PDB entry 5LXU | X-ray diffraction, 2.14 A resolution | chains A and B of the 3 polymer chains in the assembly

# Chain A
Protein: Transcription factor LUX
From: Arabidopsis thaliana
UniProtKB: Q9SNB4 (PCL1_ARATH); numbering as in UniProt (aligned over 144-200)
Amino-acid sequence (57 residues; numbered 144 to 200; the number before each row is that of its first residue):
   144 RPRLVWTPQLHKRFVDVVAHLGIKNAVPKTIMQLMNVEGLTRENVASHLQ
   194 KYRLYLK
Modified residues: Mse175 (selenomethionine; parent Met); Mse178 (selenomethionine; parent Met)

# Chain B
Molecule: 10-nt DNA strand
Sequence (10 nucleotides; row label = number of the first residue in the row):
    20 TAGATACGCA

# Interface between chain A and chain B
Pairs across the interface - 15 pairs, chain A then chain B:
  Arg146(A) - DA21(B)  hydrogen bond to the base
  Arg146(A) - DG22(B)  hydrogen bond to the sugar
  Arg146(A) - DA23(B)  phosphate contact
  Leu147(A) - DG22(B)  sugar contact
  Leu147(A) - DA23(B)  hydrogen bond to the phosphate
  Val148(A) - DG22(B)  phosphate contact
  Trp149(A) - DG22(B)  hydrogen bond to the phosphate
  Asn187(A) - DA23(B)  hydrogen bond to the phosphate
  Ser190(A) - DG22(B)  base contact
  Ser190(A) - DA23(B)  hydrogen bond to the base
  Ser190(A) - DT24(B)  base contact
  Gln193(A) - DA23(B)  base contact
  Lys194(A) - DA21(B)  base contact
  Lys194(A) - DG22(B)  hydrogen bond to the base
  Lys194(A) - DA23(B)  base contact
Also at the interface, not in a pair above, chain A (10 interface residues in all): Glu186, His191

# Overview
The interface between chain A and chain B involves 10 residues on one side and 4 on the other; the contacts
include 7 hydrogen bonds. Polar contacts include Arg146(A)-DA21(B), Ser190(A)-DA23(B) and Lys194(A)-DG22(B).
Chain A is Transcription factor LUX (Arabidopsis thaliana) and chain B is a 10-nt DNA strand; the structure,
Structure of the DNA-binding domain of LUX ARRHYTHMO, was determined by X-ray diffraction.
